3OEU - chains H and Z of the 28 polymer chains in the assembly; structure by X-ray diffraction, 2.60 A resolution.

Chain H:
Name: Proteasome component PUP1
Source organism: Saccharomyces cerevisiae
Notes: EC 3.4.25.1
Reference sequence: P25043 (PSB7_YEAST); the construct lacks a stretch of the UniProt sequence and is renumbered around it, so the offset changes along the chain: 1-91 = UniProt 30-120; 93-105 = UniProt 121-133; 106-187 = UniProt 135-216; 189-223 = UniProt 217-251
Amino-acid sequence (222 residues; each row starts with the number of its first residue; note: 2 numbers in that range are skipped by the numbering (no residue carries them; nothing is unmodelled there)):
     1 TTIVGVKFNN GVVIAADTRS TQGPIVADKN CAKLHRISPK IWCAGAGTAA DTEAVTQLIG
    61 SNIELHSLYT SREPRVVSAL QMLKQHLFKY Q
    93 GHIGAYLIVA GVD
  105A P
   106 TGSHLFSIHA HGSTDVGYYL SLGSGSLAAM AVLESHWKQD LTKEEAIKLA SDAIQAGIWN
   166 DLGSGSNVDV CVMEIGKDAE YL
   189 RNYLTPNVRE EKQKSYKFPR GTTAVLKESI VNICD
Curated features (UniProtKB/Swiss-Prot):
  - active site: Thr1 (Nucleophile)
Metal / ion sites: Mg2+: Ile163, Asp166, Ser169 (shared with Asp194(Z) of chain Z)

Chain Z:
Name: Proteasome component C5
Source organism: Saccharomyces cerevisiae
Notes: EC 3.4.25.1
Reference sequence: P23724 (PSB1_YEAST); the construct lacks a stretch of the UniProt sequence and is renumbered around it, so the offset changes along the chain: -9 to -1 = UniProt 20-28; 1-70 = UniProt 29-98; 71-106 = UniProt 100-135; 107-144 = UniProt 138-175; 2 more segments
Amino-acid sequence (222 residues; row label = number of the first residue in the row; note: 2 numbers in that range are skipped by the numbering (no residue carries them; nothing is unmodelled there); a row labelled like 106A-106B holds insertion residues (106A, then the next letters in order); numbers below 1 keep their minus sign (Gln-9 is residue -9)):
    -9 QFNPYGDNG
     1 GTILGIAGED FAVLAGDTRN ITDYSINSRY EPKVFDCGDN IVMSANGFAA DGDALVKRFK
    61 NSVKWYHFDH
   70A N
    71 DKKLSINSAA RNIQHLLYGK RFFPYYVHTI IAGLDE
106A-106B DG
   107 KGAVYSFDPV GSYEREQCRA GGAAASLIMP FLDNQVNF
144A-144F KNQYEP
144H-144R GTNGKVKKPLK
   145 YLSVEEVIKL VRDSFTSATE RHIQVGDGLE ILIVTK
   182 DGVRKEFYEL KRD
Metal / ion sites: Mg2+: Asp194 (shared with Ile163(H), Asp166(H), Ser169(H) of chain H)
Ligand contacts: OEU (N-{(2S)-1-[(2-chlorobenzyl)amino]-1-oxo-4-phenylbutan-2-yl}-N~2~-[3-(2-methylphenyl)propanoyl]-L-threoninamide): Arg91, Pro94, Tyr96, Asp114, Pro115, Val116

Chain H / chain Z interface:
Pairs across the interface (57):
  Arg19(H) with Ile167(Z); Asp194(Z), salt bridge
  Pro24(H) with Arg165(Z); His166(Z); Ile167(Z), hydrogen bond (backbone-backbone)
  Ile25(H) with Leu133(Z), hydrophobic; Arg165(Z); His166(Z)
  Val26(H) with Glu164(Z); Arg165(Z), hydrogen bond (backbone-side chain); Ile167(Z), hydrophobic
  Ala27(H) with Arg165(Z), hydrogen bond (backbone-side chain)
  Lys29(H) with Glu164(Z), salt bridge; Arg165(Z)
  Ile163(H) with Asp194(Z)
  Trp164(H) with Ile26(Z); Arg29(Z), hydrogen bond (backbone-side chain); Arg193(Z); Asp194(Z)
  Asn165(H) with Tyr24(Z); Arg29(Z)
  Asp166(H) with Tyr24(Z)
  Leu167(H) with Arg19(Z); Ile21(Z), hydrophobic; Asp23(Z); Tyr24(Z), hydrogen bond (backbone-backbone); Ile26(Z), hydrophobic; Ile167(Z)
  Gly168(H) with Tyr24(Z)
  Ser169(H) with Asp194(Z)
  Gly170(H) with Asp194(Z)
  Ser171(H) with Asp194(Z), hydrogen bond (backbone-side chain)
  Asn195(H) with Lys192(Z), hydrogen bond (backbone-side chain); Asp194(Z), hydrogen bond
  Arg197(H) with Thr160(Z), hydrogen bond; Ser161(Z), hydrogen bond; Glu164(Z)
  Glu198(H) with Arg156(Z), salt bridge
  Lys200(H) with Asp157(Z)
  Gln201(H) with Lys153(Z); Arg156(Z); Asp157(Z), hydrogen bond (backbone-side chain)
  Lys202(H) with Gln141(Z); Glu150(Z), salt bridge; Asp157(Z)
  Tyr204(H) with Phe137(Z); Gln141(Z); Asp157(Z), hydrogen bond
  Phe206(H) with Asn140(Z); Gln141(Z); Gln144C(Z)
  Arg208(H) with Pro144F(Z)
  Gly209(H) with Pro144F(Z)
  Thr210(H) with Asn144B(Z); Gln144C(Z); Tyr144D(Z), hydrogen bond (backbone-backbone)
  Ala212(H) with Gly144K(Z)
Other interface residues (no listed pair), chain H (32 interface residues in all): Thr21, Gly23, Asp28, Val196, Pro207
Other interface residues (no listed pair), chain Z (33 interface residues in all): Ser25, Glu144E, Leu154, Gln168, Glu190

Overview:
Chain H and chain Z form an interface of 32 and 33 residues respectively; the contacts include 13 hydrogen
bonds and 4 salt bridges. Polar contacts include Arg19(H)-Asp194(Z), Lys29(H)-Glu164(Z) and
Glu198(H)-Arg156(Z). Chain Z binds compound OEU. From UniProt: active-site residue Thr1(H) on chain H.
Here chain H is Proteasome component PUP1 and chain Z is Proteasome component C5, both from Saccharomyces
cerevisiae. Entry 3OEU (Structure of yeast 20S open-gate proteasome with Compound 24) was determined by X-ray
diffraction together with 3SDI, 3SDK and 3OEV from the same study.
